Entry 3IRR (X-ray diffraction, 2.65 A resolution); this record covers chains B and G of the 6 polymer chains in the assembly.

== Chain B ==
Molecule: Double-stranded RNA-specific adenosine deaminase
From: Homo sapiens
Notes: EC 3.5.4.-; fragment: Zalpha domain
Reference sequence: P55265 (DSRAD_HUMAN); residues 140-202 here = UniProt positions 140-202
Amino-acid sequence (67 residues; numbered 136 to 202; the number before each row is that of its first residue):
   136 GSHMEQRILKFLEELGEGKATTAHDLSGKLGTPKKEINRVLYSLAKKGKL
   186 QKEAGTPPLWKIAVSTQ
Not modelled in the structure: 136, 199-202
Sequence notes: expression tag (136-139)
Curated features (UniProtKB/Swiss-Prot):
  - natural variant: Pro193 (P193A: In AGS6)

== Chain G ==
Molecule: 15-nt DNA strand
Sequence (15 nucleotides; row label = number of the first residue in the row; numbers below 1 keep their minus sign (DA-1 is residue -1)):
    -1 ACCGCGCGACGCGCG
Not modelled in the structure: -1

== Interface between chain B and chain G ==
Pairs across the interface - 12 pairs, chain B then chain G:
  Lys169(B) with DG4(G), phosphate contact
  Lys170(B) with DG4(G), phosphate contact
  Asn173(B) with DC3(G), phosphate contact; DG4(G), hydrogen bond to the phosphate
  Arg174(B) with DG4(G), phosphate contact; DC5(G), phosphate contact
  Tyr177(B) with DC3(G), hydrogen bond to the phosphate; DG4(G), base contact
  Thr191(B) with DG2(G), phosphate contact
  Pro192(B) with DG2(G), phosphate contact
  Pro193(B) with DG2(G), phosphate contact; DC3(G), phosphate contact
Also at the interface, not in a pair above, chain G (5 interface residues in all): DC0

== In short ==
8 residues of chain B and 5 residues of chain G are in contact, with 2 hydrogen bonds. Polar pairs include
Asn173(B)-DG4(G) and Tyr177(B)-DC3(G).
Here chain B is Double-stranded RNA-specific adenosine deaminase (Homo sapiens) and chain G is a 15-nt DNA
strand. Entry 3IRR (Crystal Structure of a Z-Z junction (with HEPES intercalating)) was determined by X-ray
diffraction together with 3IRQ from the same study.
